Entry 1XVV (X-ray diffraction, 2.40 A resolution); this record covers chain A.

[Chain A]
Molecule: Crotonobetainyl-CoA:carnitine CoA-transferase
From: Escherichia coli
Notes: EC 2.8.3.-
UniProtKB: P31572 (CAIB_ECOLI); residue numbers follow UniProt; this construct covers 1-405
Chain sequence (408 residues; each row starts with the number of its first residue; numbers below 1 keep their minus sign (Gly-2 is residue -2)):
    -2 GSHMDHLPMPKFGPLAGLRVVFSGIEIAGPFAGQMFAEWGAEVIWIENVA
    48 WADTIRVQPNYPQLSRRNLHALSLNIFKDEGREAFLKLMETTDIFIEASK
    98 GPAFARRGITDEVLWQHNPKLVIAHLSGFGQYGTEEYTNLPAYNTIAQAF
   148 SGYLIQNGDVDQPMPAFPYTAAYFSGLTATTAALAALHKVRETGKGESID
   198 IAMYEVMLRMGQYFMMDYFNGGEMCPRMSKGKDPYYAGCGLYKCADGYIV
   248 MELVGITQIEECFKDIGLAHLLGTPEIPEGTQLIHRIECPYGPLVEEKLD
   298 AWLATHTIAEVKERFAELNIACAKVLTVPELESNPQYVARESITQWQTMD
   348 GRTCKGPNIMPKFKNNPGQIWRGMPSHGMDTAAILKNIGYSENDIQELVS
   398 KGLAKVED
Disordered / not traced: -2 to 3
Sequence notes: cloning artifact (-2 to 0); engineered mutation Ala169 (Asp in P31572)
Small-molecule neighbours: L-carnitinyl-coa inner salt (CCQ): Ser20, Ile22, Glu23, Ile24, Ala25, Gly26, Ile43, Glu44, Asn45, Gln55, Leu71, Asn72, Ile73, Phe74, Ala95, Ser96, Lys97, Ala100, Arg103, Arg104, Leu123, Ser124, Gly125, Pro138, Ala139, Tyr140, Asn141, Tyr166, Ala169, Met200, Tyr210, Asp230, Tyr233, Cys236, Glu249, Val251, Gln255, Leu280, Asn316
Curated features (UniProtKB/Swiss-Prot):
  - binding site (CoA): Lys97, Arg104
  - natural variant: Val187 (V187A: In strain: O44:K74), Thr302 (T302A: In strain: O44:K74)

[Summary]
Ligands of chain A: L-carnitinyl-coa inner salt. UniProt lists CoA-binding residues Lys97 and Arg104.
Chain A is Crotonobetainyl-CoA:carnitine CoA-transferase (Escherichia coli); the structure, Crystal Structure
of CaiB mutant D169A in complex with carnitinyl-CoA, was determined by X-ray diffraction (same publication as
1XK7, 1XVT and 1XVU).
